Entry 9JJX (X-ray diffraction, 2.73 A resolution); this record covers chain A.

[Chain A]
Protein: LOC432253 protein
Organism: Xenopus laevis
UniProt: Q2VPQ0 (Q2VPQ0_XENLA); numbering as in UniProt (aligned over 147-545)
Amino-acid sequence (399 residues; numbered 147 to 545; the number before each row is that of its first residue):
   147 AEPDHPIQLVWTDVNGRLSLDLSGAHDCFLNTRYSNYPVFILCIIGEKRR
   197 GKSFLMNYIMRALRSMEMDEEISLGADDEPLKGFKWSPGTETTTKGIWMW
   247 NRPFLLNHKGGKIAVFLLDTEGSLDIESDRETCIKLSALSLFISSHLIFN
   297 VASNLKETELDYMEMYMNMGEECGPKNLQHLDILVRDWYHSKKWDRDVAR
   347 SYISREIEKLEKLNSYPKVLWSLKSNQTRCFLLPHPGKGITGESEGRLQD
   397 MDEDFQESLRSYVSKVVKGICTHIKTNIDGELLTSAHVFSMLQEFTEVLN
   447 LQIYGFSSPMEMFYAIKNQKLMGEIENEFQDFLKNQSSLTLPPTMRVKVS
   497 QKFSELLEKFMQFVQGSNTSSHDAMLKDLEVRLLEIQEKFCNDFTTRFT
Unresolved in the structure: 147-148, 544-545
Small-molecule neighbours:
  - GDP (guanosine-5'-diphosphate): E193, K194, R195, R196, G197, K198, S199, F200, F230, D265, E267, R332, D333, L379, P380, H381, P382, I386, F401
  - (2S)-2-hydroxybutanedioic acid (LMR): Y335, W340, F377, L378, L379, S404, S407
What the authors report for this chain:
  - conformationally variable residues: R195
  - catalytic residues: R195 (proposed by the authors, not directly observed)
  - mutagenesis - R195E, R195H, T240A: abolished catalytic activity on GTP
  - mutagenesis - R276E, R351E, F452R (2.5-fold): decreased catalytic activity on GTP
  - post-translational modification sites: K384, K480, K535
  - mutagenesis - T240A: unchanged binding to GTP
  - mutagenesis - T240A: abolished binding to LOC432253 protein (chain A)

[In short]
Chain A binds GDP and (2S)-2-hydroxybutanedioic acid. From the paper: the catalytic residue R195; R195E, R195H
and T240A abolish catalytic activity on GTP; 6 substitutions were tested in all.
Chain A is LOC432253 protein (Xenopus laevis); the structure, Truncated RNF112, GDP-bound form 2, was
determined by X-ray diffraction (same publication as 9JJU, 9JJV and 9JJW).
